Entry 3E5J (X-ray diffraction, 1.95 A resolution); this record covers chain A.

Chain A:
Molecule: Cytochrome P450 (Cytochrome P450 hydroxylase)
Organism: Streptomyces avermitilis
UniProt: Q93H81 (Q93H81_STRAW); residues 1-399 here = UniProt positions 1-399
Chain sequence (403 residues; each row starts with the number of its first residue):
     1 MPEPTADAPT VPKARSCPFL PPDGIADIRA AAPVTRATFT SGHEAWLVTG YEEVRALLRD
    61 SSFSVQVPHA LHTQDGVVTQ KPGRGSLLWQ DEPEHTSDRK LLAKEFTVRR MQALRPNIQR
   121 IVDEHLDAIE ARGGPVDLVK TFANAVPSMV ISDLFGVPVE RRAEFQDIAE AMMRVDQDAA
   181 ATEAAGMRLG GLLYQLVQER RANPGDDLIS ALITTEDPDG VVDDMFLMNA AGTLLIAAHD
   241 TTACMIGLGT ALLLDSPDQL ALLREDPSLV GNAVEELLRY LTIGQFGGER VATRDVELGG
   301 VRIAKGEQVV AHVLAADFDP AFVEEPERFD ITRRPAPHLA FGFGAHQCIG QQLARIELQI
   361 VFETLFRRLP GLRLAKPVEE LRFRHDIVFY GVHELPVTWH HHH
Unresolved in the structure: 1-6, 79-82, 401-403
Construct notes: engineered mutation I387 (Met in Q93H81); expression tag (400-403)
Metal / ion sites: heme Fe: H72, C348
Small-molecule neighbours: heme (HEM): L58, V65, H69, H72, L87, L88, H95, R99, F106, T233, L234, A237, A238, T241, T242, M245, L278, I283, G287, G288, R290, A340, F341, G342, A345, H346, Q347, C348, I349, G350, L353, A354
From the paper describing this entry:
  - heme coordination: H72
  - contacts within the chain: H69-H72 (hydrogen bond)
  - conformationally variable residues (order/disorder transition): F63 to V67, T79 to P82

Summary:
Chain A binds heme. H72 and C348 form the heme Fe site. The paper reports heme coordination by H72;
conformational variability at F63 and T79.
Chain A is Cytochrome P450 (Cytochrome P450 hydroxylase) (Streptomyces avermitilis); the structure, Crystal
structure of CYP105P1 wild-type ligand-free form, was determined by X-ray diffraction (same publication as
3E5K and 3E5L).
